3DNL - chains A and C of the 9 polymer chains in the assembly; structure by electron microscopy, 20.00 A resolution (very low resolution: no residue pairs are listed; an interface is given only as per-side residue counts).

[Chain A]
Molecule: HIV-1 envelope glycoprotein gp120
Organism: HIV-1 M:B_HXB2R
Notes: fragment: Core: Residues 90-124
UniProt: P04578 (ENV_HV1H2); numbering as in UniProt (aligned over 90-124)
Amino-acid sequence (35 residues; each row starts with the number of its first residue):
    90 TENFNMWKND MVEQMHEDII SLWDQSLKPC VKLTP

[Chain C]
Molecule: HIV-1 envelope glycoprotein gp120
Organism: HIV-1 M:B_HXB2R
Notes: fragment: Core: Residues 410-492
UniProt: P04578 (ENV_HV1H2); residues 410-492 here = UniProt positions 410-492
Amino-acid sequence (83 residues; row label = number of the first residue in the row):
   410 GSDTITLPCR IKQIINMWQK VGKAMYAPPI SGQIRCSSNI TGLLLTRDGG NSNNESEIFR
   470 PGGGDMRDNW RSELYKYKVV KIE
UniProt features mapped onto this chain:
  - region (V5): Ser461 to Gly471, Asn463 to Gly471
  - glycosylation (N-linked (GlcNAc...) asparagine): Asn448, Asn463

[Chain A / chain C interface]
At this resolution (20 A) residue pairs are not listed: 24 residues of chain A and 21 of chain C lie at the interface.

[Summary]
Chain A and chain C form an interface of 24 and 21 residues respectively.
Here chain A is HIV-1 envelope glycoprotein gp120 and chain C is HIV-1 envelope glycoprotein gp120, both from
HIV-1 M:B_HXB2R. Entry 3DNL (Molecular structure for the HIV-1 gp120 trimer in the b12-bound state) was
determined by electron microscopy together with 3DNN and 3DNO from the same study.
